PDB entry 9C3C | electron microscopy, 4.30 A resolution (low resolution: residue-level contacts below are approximate; hydrogen-bond / salt-bridge calls are withheld) | chains d and g of the 9 polymer chains in the assembly

Chain d:
Protein: Sarcoglycan delta
From: Oryctolagus cuniculus
Reference sequence: G1SGL0 (G1SGL0_RABIT); residues 1-289 here correspond to UniProt positions 36-324 (UniProt number = residue number + 35)
Amino-acid sequence (289 residues; numbered 1 to 289; the number before each row is that of its first residue):
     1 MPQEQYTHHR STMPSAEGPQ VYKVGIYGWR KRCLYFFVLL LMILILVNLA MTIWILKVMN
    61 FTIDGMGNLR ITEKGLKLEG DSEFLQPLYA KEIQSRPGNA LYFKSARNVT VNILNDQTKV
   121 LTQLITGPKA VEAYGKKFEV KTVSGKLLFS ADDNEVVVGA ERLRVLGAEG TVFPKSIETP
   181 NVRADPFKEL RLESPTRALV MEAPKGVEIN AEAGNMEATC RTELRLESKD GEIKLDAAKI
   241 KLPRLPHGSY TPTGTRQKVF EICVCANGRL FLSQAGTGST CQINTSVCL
Disordered / not traced: 1-20
Disulfide bonds: Cys263-Cys281, Cys265-Cys288
Covalent attachments: N-acetylglucosamine (NAG) linked to Asn108

Chain g:
Protein: Gamma-sarcoglycan
From: Oryctolagus cuniculus
Reference sequence: Q28646 (Q28646_RABIT); numbering as in UniProt (aligned over 1-291)
Amino-acid sequence (291 residues; numbered 1 to 291; the number before each row is that of its first residue):
     1 MAGEQYLTAT EGTHIERPEN QCVYKIGIYG WRKRCLYLLV LLLLIILVVN LALTIWILKV
    61 MWFSPTGMGH LHVTKDGLRL EGESEFLFPL YAKEIHSRVD SSLLLQSTQN VTVNARNSDG
   121 EVTGRLKVGP QMVEVQSQQF QINSREGKSL FTVDEEEVVV GTDRLRVTGP EGALFEHSVE
   181 TPLVTADPFQ DLRLESPTRS LSMDAPRGVH IEAHAGEVEA LSQMDIVLHS SDGTLVLDAE
   241 TVCLPKLLQG TQAASGSSQG LYEICVCPDG KLYLSVAGAG TTCQEHSHIC L
Disordered / not traced: 1-27
Disulfide bonds: Cys265-Cys283, Cys267-Cys290
Covalent attachments: N-acetylglucosamine (NAG) linked to Asn110

How chain d and chain g interact:
Pairs across the interface (353; chain d residue first):
  Lys31(d) - Tyr29(g)
  Lys31(d) - Arg32(g)
  Leu34(d) - Leu36(g)
  Tyr35(d) - Arg32(g)
  Tyr35(d) - Leu36(g)
  Val38(d) - Leu39(g)
  Leu41(d) - Leu43(g)
  Met42(d) - Leu43(g)
  Ile45(d) - Leu43(g)
  Ile45(d) - Ile46(g)
  Asn48(d) - Asn50(g)
  Leu49(d) - Asn50(g)
  Thr52(d) - Asn50(g)
  Phe61(d) - Ile57(g)
  Phe61(d) - Val60(g)
  Phe61(d) - Met61(g)
  Thr62(d) - Trp56(g)
  Met66(d) - Val60(g)
  Met66(d) - Met68(g)
  Ile71(d) - Val60(g)
  Ile71(d) - Trp62(g)
  Ile71(d) - Gly69(g)
  Lys74(d) - Gly82(g)
  Lys74(d) - Glu83(g)
  Leu76(d) - Leu71(g)
  Leu76(d) - Leu80(g)
  Leu76(d) - Glu83(g)
  Leu76(d) - Ser84(g)
  Leu76(d) - Glu85(g)
  Lys77(d) - Glu85(g)
  Leu78(d) - Glu85(g)
  Leu78(d) - Phe86(g)
  Leu78(d) - Leu87(g)
  Leu78(d) - Phe88(g)
  Glu79(d) - Leu87(g)
  Glu79(d) - Phe88(g)
  Gly80(d) - Phe88(g)
  Asp81(d) - Phe88(g)
  Asp81(d) - Pro89(g)
  Ser82(d) - Pro89(g)
  Ser82(d) - Leu90(g)
  Ser82(d) - Tyr91(g)
  Glu83(d) - Tyr91(g)
  Phe84(d) - Leu90(g)
  Phe84(d) - Tyr91(g)
  Phe84(d) - Ala92(g)
  Phe84(d) - Lys93(g)
  Leu85(d) - Lys93(g)
  Pro87(d) - Glu94(g)
  Pro87(d) - His96(g)
  Leu88(d) - Ala92(g)
  Leu88(d) - Glu94(g)
  Leu88(d) - His96(g)
  Tyr89(d) - His96(g)
  Tyr89(d) - Ser97(g)
  Ala90(d) - His96(g)
  Ala90(d) - Ser97(g)
  Ala90(d) - Arg98(g)
  Lys91(d) - Arg98(g)
  Lys91(d) - Ser101(g)
  Lys91(d) - Ser102(g)
  Lys91(d) - Leu103(g)
  Lys91(d) - Leu104(g)
  Glu92(d) - Leu104(g)
  Ile93(d) - Leu104(g)
  Ile93(d) - Leu105(g)
  Ile93(d) - Gln106(g)
  Gln94(d) - Gln106(g)
  Ser95(d) - Gln106(g)
  Ser95(d) - Ser107(g)
  Pro97(d) - Thr108(g)
  Gly98(d) - Thr108(g)
  Asn99(d) - Ser107(g)
  Ala100(d) - Asn110(g)
  Leu101(d) - Asn110(g)
  Leu101(d) - Val111(g)
  Leu101(d) - Thr112(g)
  Tyr102(d) - Thr112(g)
  Phe103(d) - Thr112(g)
  Phe103(d) - Val113(g)
  Phe103(d) - Asn114(g)
  Lys104(d) - Asn114(g)
  Lys104(d) - Arg116(g)
  Ser105(d) - Asn114(g)
  Ser105(d) - Arg116(g)
  Ala106(d) - Arg116(g)
  Ala106(d) - Asn117(g)
  Arg107(d) - Ala115(g)
  Arg107(d) - Arg116(g)
  Val109(d) - Val113(g)
  Val109(d) - Asn114(g)
  Val120(d) - Arg145(g)
  Leu124(d) - Leu126(g)
  Thr126(d) - Ala115(g)
  Thr126(d) - Gly124(g)
  Gly127(d) - Gly124(g)
  Pro128(d) - Thr123(g)
  Pro128(d) - Gly124(g)
  Lys129(d) - Ser137(g)
  Lys129(d) - Gln138(g)
  Lys129(d) - Gln139(g)
  Ala130(d) - Ser137(g)
  Ala130(d) - Gln139(g)
  Val131(d) - Val135(g)
  Val131(d) - Ser137(g)
  Val131(d) - Gln139(g)
  Val131(d) - Phe140(g)
  Val131(d) - Gln141(g)
  Glu132(d) - Gln141(g)
  Ala133(d) - Gln141(g)
  Ala133(d) - Ile142(g)
  Ala133(d) - Asn143(g)
  Tyr134(d) - Asn143(g)
  Tyr134(d) - Ser144(g)
  Gly135(d) - Asn143(g)
  Gly135(d) - Ser144(g)
  Gly135(d) - Arg145(g)
  Lys136(d) - Arg145(g)
  Phe138(d) - Ile142(g)
  Phe149(d) - Phe151(g)
  Ala151(d) - Leu150(g)
  Asp152(d) - Leu150(g)
  Asp152(d) - Thr162(g)
  Asp153(d) - Ser144(g)
  Asp153(d) - Leu150(g)
  Asn154(d) - Thr162(g)
  Asn154(d) - Asp163(g)
  Glu155(d) - Thr162(g)
  Glu155(d) - Arg164(g)
  Val156(d) - Val160(g)
  Val156(d) - Thr162(g)
  Val156(d) - Arg164(g)
  Val156(d) - Leu165(g)
  Val156(d) - Arg166(g)
  Val157(d) - Arg166(g)
  Val158(d) - Arg166(g)
  Val158(d) - Val167(g)
  Val158(d) - Thr168(g)
  Gly159(d) - Thr168(g)
  Ala160(d) - Val167(g)
  Ala160(d) - Gly169(g)
  Glu161(d) - Gly169(g)
  Glu161(d) - Pro170(g)
  Glu161(d) - Glu171(g)
  Glu161(d) - Gly172(g)
  Arg162(d) - Glu171(g)
  Arg162(d) - Gly172(g)
  Leu163(d) - Gly172(g)
  Leu163(d) - Ala173(g)
  Leu163(d) - Leu174(g)
  Val165(d) - Leu174(g)
  Val165(d) - Phe175(g)
  Val165(d) - Glu176(g)
  Leu166(d) - Glu176(g)
  Ala168(d) - His177(g)
  Gly170(d) - Ser178(g)
  Thr171(d) - Ser178(g)
  Thr171(d) - Glu180(g)
  Val172(d) - Glu180(g)
  Phe173(d) - Phe175(g)
  Phe173(d) - Val179(g)
  Phe173(d) - Glu180(g)
  Phe173(d) - Thr181(g)
  Phe173(d) - Pro182(g)
  Pro174(d) - Pro182(g)
  Lys175(d) - Asp163(g)
  Lys175(d) - Pro182(g)
  Lys175(d) - Leu183(g)
  Ser176(d) - Thr181(g)
  Ser176(d) - Leu183(g)
  Ile177(d) - Val179(g)
  Ile177(d) - Leu183(g)
  Ile177(d) - Val184(g)
  Ile177(d) - Thr185(g)
  Glu178(d) - Thr185(g)
  Glu178(d) - Asp187(g)
  Thr179(d) - Thr185(g)
  Thr179(d) - Ala186(g)
  Thr179(d) - Leu192(g)
  Pro180(d) - Ala186(g)
  Pro180(d) - Gln190(g)
  Pro180(d) - Asp191(g)
  Pro180(d) - Leu192(g)
  Pro180(d) - Arg193(g)
  Asn181(d) - Arg193(g)
  Val182(d) - Leu192(g)
  Val182(d) - Arg193(g)
  Val182(d) - Leu194(g)
  Val182(d) - Glu195(g)
  Arg183(d) - Glu195(g)
  Arg183(d) - Pro197(g)
  Ala184(d) - Glu195(g)
  Ala184(d) - Ser196(g)
  Ala184(d) - Pro197(g)
  Pro186(d) - Thr198(g)
  Phe187(d) - Thr198(g)
  Phe187(d) - Arg199(g)
  Lys188(d) - Arg199(g)
  Glu189(d) - Arg199(g)
  Glu189(d) - Ser200(g)
  Glu189(d) - Leu201(g)
  Leu190(d) - Glu195(g)
  Leu190(d) - Ser200(g)
  Leu190(d) - Leu201(g)
  Leu190(d) - Ser202(g)
  Arg191(d) - Ser202(g)
  Leu192(d) - Ser202(g)
  Leu192(d) - Met203(g)
  Leu192(d) - Asp204(g)
  Glu193(d) - Asp204(g)
  Ser194(d) - Asp204(g)
  Ser194(d) - Pro206(g)
  Pro195(d) - Pro206(g)
  Thr196(d) - Pro206(g)
  Arg197(d) - Ala205(g)
  Arg197(d) - Pro206(g)
  Arg197(d) - Arg207(g)
  Ala198(d) - Arg207(g)
  Ala198(d) - Gly208(g)
  Leu199(d) - Ala205(g)
  Leu199(d) - Gly208(g)
  Leu199(d) - Val209(g)
  Leu199(d) - His210(g)
  Met201(d) - His210(g)
  Met201(d) - Ile211(g)
  Met201(d) - Glu212(g)
  Glu202(d) - Glu212(g)
  Ala203(d) - Glu212(g)
  Ala203(d) - Ala213(g)
  Pro204(d) - His214(g)
  Pro204(d) - Ala215(g)
  Pro204(d) - Gly216(g)
  Lys205(d) - Phe189(g)
  Gly206(d) - Gly216(g)
  Gly206(d) - Glu217(g)
  Val207(d) - Glu217(g)
  Val207(d) - Val218(g)
  Val207(d) - Glu219(g)
  Glu208(d) - Glu219(g)
  Ile209(d) - Val218(g)
  Ile209(d) - Glu219(g)
  Ile209(d) - Ala220(g)
  Ile209(d) - Leu221(g)
  Asn210(d) - Leu221(g)
  Ala211(d) - Leu221(g)
  Ala211(d) - Ser222(g)
  Ala211(d) - Gln223(g)
  Glu212(d) - Gln223(g)
  Ala213(d) - Gln223(g)
  Ala213(d) - Met224(g)
  Gly214(d) - Ser222(g)
  Gly214(d) - Met224(g)
  Asn215(d) - Met224(g)
  Asn215(d) - Asp225(g)
  Met216(d) - Ala220(g)
  Met216(d) - Leu221(g)
  Met216(d) - Ser222(g)
  Met216(d) - Asp225(g)
  Met216(d) - Ile226(g)
  Met216(d) - Val227(g)
  Glu217(d) - Val227(g)
  Ala218(d) - Val227(g)
  Ala218(d) - Leu228(g)
  Ala218(d) - His229(g)
  Thr219(d) - His229(g)
  Cys220(d) - His229(g)
  Cys220(d) - Ser230(g)
  Cys220(d) - Ser231(g)
  Arg221(d) - Ser231(g)
  Arg221(d) - Gly233(g)
  Thr222(d) - Thr234(g)
  Glu223(d) - Thr234(g)
  Glu223(d) - Leu235(g)
  Glu223(d) - Val236(g)
  Leu224(d) - Leu228(g)
  Leu224(d) - Thr234(g)
  Leu224(d) - Leu235(g)
  Leu224(d) - Val236(g)
  Leu224(d) - Leu237(g)
  Arg225(d) - Val236(g)
  Arg225(d) - Asp238(g)
  Leu226(d) - Val236(g)
  Leu226(d) - Leu237(g)
  Leu226(d) - Asp238(g)
  Glu227(d) - Asp238(g)
  Ser228(d) - Asp238(g)
  Lys229(d) - Glu240(g)
  Asp230(d) - Glu240(g)
  Gly231(d) - Glu240(g)
  Glu232(d) - Thr241(g)
  Glu232(d) - Cys243(g)
  Ile233(d) - Ala239(g)
  Ile233(d) - Thr241(g)
  Ile233(d) - Val242(g)
  Ile233(d) - Cys243(g)
  Lys234(d) - Cys243(g)
  Leu235(d) - Cys243(g)
  Leu235(d) - Leu244(g)
  Ala237(d) - Lys246(g)
  Ala238(d) - Lys246(g)
  Ala238(d) - Leu248(g)
  Ile240(d) - Leu244(g)
  Ile240(d) - Leu247(g)
  Arg244(d) - Ser230(g)
  Arg244(d) - Ser231(g)
  Leu245(d) - Leu272(g)
  Leu245(d) - Leu274(g)
  Pro246(d) - Lys271(g)
  Pro246(d) - Tyr273(g)
  Pro246(d) - Leu274(g)
  His247(d) - Leu274(g)
  His247(d) - Ile289(g)
  Gly248(d) - Tyr273(g)
  Gly248(d) - Leu274(g)
  Gly248(d) - His286(g)
  Gly248(d) - Ile289(g)
  Ser249(d) - His286(g)
  Ser249(d) - His288(g)
  Tyr250(d) - Glu285(g)
  Tyr250(d) - His286(g)
  Thr251(d) - Gln284(g)
  Thr251(d) - Glu285(g)
  Thr251(d) - His286(g)
  Thr251(d) - Ser287(g)
  Thr251(d) - His288(g)
  Thr255(d) - Ser287(g)
  Arg256(d) - Gln284(g)
  Gln257(d) - Ser287(g)
  Gln257(d) - Cys290(g)
  Lys258(d) - Pro268(g)
  Val259(d) - Val266(g)
  Val259(d) - Tyr273(g)
  Val259(d) - Cys283(g)
  Val259(d) - Gln284(g)
  Phe260(d) - Cys265(g)
  Phe260(d) - Val266(g)
  Ile262(d) - Ile264(g)
  Asn267(d) - Cys243(g)
  Asn267(d) - Pro245(g)
  Gly268(d) - Val242(g)
  Gly268(d) - Cys243(g)
  Gly268(d) - Leu244(g)
  Gly268(d) - Pro245(g)
  Arg269(d) - Thr241(g)
  Arg269(d) - Val242(g)
  Leu270(d) - Val242(g)
  Leu270(d) - Leu244(g)
  Ala275(d) - Gln284(g)
  Gly276(d) - Thr281(g)
  Gly276(d) - Gln284(g)
  Thr277(d) - Thr281(g)
  Thr277(d) - Gln284(g)
  Gly278(d) - Thr281(g)
Also at the interface, not in a pair above, chain d (181 interface residues in all): Ile55, Leu69, Gly75, Lys119, Leu121, Arg164, Gly167, Asp185, Val200, Asp236, Leu242, Pro252, Glu261, Ser279
Also at the interface, not in a pair above, chain g (174 interface residues in all): Leu47, Thr54, His70, Ile95, Gln109, Arg125, Asp232, Tyr262

Summary:
Chain d and chain g form an interface of 181 and 174 residues respectively. Covalently linked
N-acetylglucosamine: at Asn108(d). N-acetylglucosamine is covalently linked to Asn110(g).
Here chain d is Sarcoglycan delta and chain g is Gamma-sarcoglycan, both from Oryctolagus cuniculus. Entry
9C3C (Cryo-EM structure of native dystrophin-glycoprotein complex (DGC)) was determined by electron
microscopy.
